PDB entry 4R8P | X-ray diffraction, 3.28 A resolution | chains G and J of the 14 polymer chains in the assembly

# Chain G
Protein: Histone H2A
Organism: Xenopus laevis
Reference sequence: Q6AZJ8 (Q6AZJ8_XENLA); residues 1-129 here correspond to UniProt positions 2-130 (UniProt number = residue number + 1)
Sequence (129 residues; row label = number of the first residue in the row):
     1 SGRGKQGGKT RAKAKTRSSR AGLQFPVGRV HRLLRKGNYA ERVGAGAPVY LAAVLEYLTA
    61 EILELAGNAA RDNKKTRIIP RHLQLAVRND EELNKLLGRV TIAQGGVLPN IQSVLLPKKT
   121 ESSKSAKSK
Not modelled in the structure: 1-11, 119-129
What the authors report for this chain:
  - mutagenesis - E61A/E64A, D90A/E92A: abolished catalytic activity
  - mutagenesis - N68A/D72A: decreased catalytic activity
  - post-translational modification sites: Lys118, Lys119 (citing earlier work)

# Chain J
Molecule: 147-nt DNA strand
Organism: Synthetic DNA
Notes: fragment: Widom 601 147-mer (- strand)
Sequence (147 nucleotides; each row starts with the number of its first residue; numbers below 1 keep their minus sign (DA-73 is residue -73)):
   -73 ATCGGATGTA TATATCTGAC ACGTGCCTGG AGACTAGGGA GTAATCCCCT TGGCGGTTAA
   -13 AACGCGGGGG ACAGCGCGTA CGTGCGTTTA AGCGGTGCTA GAGCTGTCTA CGACCAATTG
    47 AGCGGCCTCG GCACCGGGAT TCTCGAT
Not modelled in the structure: -73, 73

# Interface between chain G and chain J
Residue-residue contacts (12; chain G residue first):
  Ala12(G) - DA-41(J)  phosphate contact
  Ala14(G) - DA-43(J)  phosphate contact
  Ala14(G) - DG-42(J)  phosphate contact
  Lys15(G) - DA-43(J)  phosphate contact
  Lys15(G) - DG-42(J)  hydrogen bond to the phosphate
  Thr16(G) - DA-43(J)  sugar contact
  Arg17(G) - DA-43(J)  hydrogen bond to the phosphate
  Arg20(G) - DG-42(J)  salt bridge to the phosphate
  Gly28(G) - DA-43(J)  phosphate contact
  Arg29(G) - DG-44(J)  phosphate contact
  Arg32(G) - DG-44(J)  salt bridge to the phosphate
  Arg42(G) - DG-35(J)  hydrogen bond to the sugar
Other interface residues (no listed pair), chain G (11 interface residues in all): Lys13
Other interface residues (no listed pair), chain J (6 interface residues in all): DG-45

# Overview
11 residues of chain G face 6 of chain J across their interface, with 3 hydrogen bonds and 2 salt bridges.
Polar contacts include Arg42(G)-DG-35(J), Lys15(G)-DG-42(J) and Arg17(G)-DA-43(J). The paper reports that
E61A/E64A and D90A/E92A of chain G abolish catalytic activity; modification sites Lys118(G) and Lys119(G).
Chain G is Histone H2A (Xenopus laevis) and chain J is a 147-nt DNA strand (Synthetic DNA); the structure,
Crystal structure of the Ring1B/Bmi1/UbcH5c PRC1 ubiquitylation module bound to the nucleosome core particle,
was determined by X-ray diffraction.
